9BPK - chains A and C of the 24 polymer chains in the assembly; structure by electron microscopy, 2.10 A resolution.

Chain A (and C):
Protein: Ferritin light chain
Source organism: Homo sapiens
Notes: chain C of this document is another copy of the same molecule, construct and numbering; everything in this record applies to it too
UniProtKB: P02792 (FRIL_HUMAN); residues 5-178 here correspond to UniProt positions 2-175 (UniProt number = residue number - 3)
Sequence (174 residues; numbered 5 to 178; the number before each row is that of its first residue):
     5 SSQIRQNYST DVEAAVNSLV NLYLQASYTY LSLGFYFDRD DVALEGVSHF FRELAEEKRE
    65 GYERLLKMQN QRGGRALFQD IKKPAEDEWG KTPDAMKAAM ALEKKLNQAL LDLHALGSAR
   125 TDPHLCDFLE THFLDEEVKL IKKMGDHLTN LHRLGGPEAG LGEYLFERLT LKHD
Disordered / not traced: 177-178
Reported in the primary citation:
  - mutagenesis - H177DEL/D178DEL: abolished binding to iron oxide NP

Interface between chain A and chain C:
Residue-residue contacts (28):
  Gln7(A) - Met104(C)
  Gln7(A) - Lys108(C)  hydrogen bond (backbone-side chain)
  Gln7(A) - Gly149(C)  hydrogen bond (side chain-backbone)
  Gln7(A) - Leu152(C)
  Gln7(A) - Thr153(C)  hydrogen bond
  Ile8(A) - Met104(C)  hydrophobic
  Ile8(A) - Ile145(C)
  Ile8(A) - Lys146(C)
  Ile8(A) - Gly149(C)
  Gln10(A) - Lys108(C)  hydrogen bond (side chain-backbone)
  Gln10(A) - Asn111(C)  hydrogen bond
  Gln10(A) - Gln112(C)  hydrogen bond
  Gln10(A) - Ile145(C)
  Asn11(A) - Leu115(C)
  Asn74(A) - Lys146(C)
  Gln75(A) - Val142(C)
  Gln75(A) - Lys143(C)
  Gln75(A) - Lys146(C)
  Arg76(A) - Val142(C)
  Pro127(A) - Leu115(C)
  Pro127(A) - His118(C)
  Pro127(A) - Glu134(C)
  Pro127(A) - Leu138(C)  hydrophobic
  His128(A) - Leu138(C)
  His128(A) - Asp139(C)  salt bridge
  His128(A) - Val142(C)
  Asp131(A) - Glu134(C)
  Glu134(A) - Glu134(C)
Other interface residues (no listed pair), chain A (14 interface residues in all): Arg9, Thr125, Cys130
Other interface residues (no listed pair), chain C (18 interface residues in all): Ala119, Thr135

Summary:
14 residues of chain A and 18 residues of chain C are in contact, with 6 hydrogen bonds and 1 salt bridge.
Polar pairs include His128(A)-Asp139(C), Gln7(A)-Lys108(C) and Gln7(A)-Gly149(C). The paper reports that
H177DEL/D178DEL of chain A abolish binding to iron oxide NP.
Both chains are Ferritin light chain (Homo sapiens). Entry 9BPK (Human light chain ferritin reacted with iron
(3 Fe2+ to ferritin monomer ratio). Reconstruction of particles ...) was determined by electron microscopy
(same publication as 9BPI, 9BPJ and 9BQ5).
